7QS6 - chains A and B; structure by solution NMR.

[Chain A]
Molecule: Lipopolysaccharide export system protein LptA
From: Escherichia coli K-12
UniProt: P0ADV1 (LPTA_ECOLI); residue numbers follow UniProt; this construct covers 28-145
Chain sequence (118 residues; each row starts with the number of its first residue):
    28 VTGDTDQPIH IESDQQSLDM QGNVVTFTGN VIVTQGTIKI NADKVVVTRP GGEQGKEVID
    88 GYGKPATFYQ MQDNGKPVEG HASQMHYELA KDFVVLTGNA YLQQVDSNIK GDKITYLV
Curated features (UniProtKB/Swiss-Prot):
  - mutagenesis: Ile36 (I36D/E: No change in activity), Ile38 (I38D: Decrease in activity; I38E: No change in activity), Arg76 (R76D/E: No change in activity), Phe95 (F95A: No change in activity), Gly138 (G138R: Cannot complement E.coli lptA-depleted mutants. Exhibits lower thermal stability. Has a lower propensity to oligomerize)
What the authors report for this chain:
  - contacts within the chain: Gln34-Gln62, Thr32-Gln62, Gln62-Tyr114 (hydrogen bond)

[Chain B]
Molecule: Thanatin-like derivative
UniProt: P55788 (THAN_PODMA); residues 206-221 here correspond to UniProt positions 6-21 (UniProt number = residue number - 200)
Chain sequence (16 residues; each row starts with the number of its first residue):
   206 VPITYXNRAT XKCARY
Construct notes: engineered mutation Thr209 (Ile9 in P55788), Tyr221 (Met21 in P55788); modified residue (211, 214, 216, 219)
Modified positions: Val206 (1-[(2S)-3-methyl-1-oxidanylidene-butan-2-yl]guanidine; EU0); Pro207 (4-hydroxyproline; HYP); LE1 (3-sulfanyl-L-valine) at position 211, 4FO ((2R)-2,4-diaminobutanoic acid) at position 216; Ala214, Ala219 (2,4-diaminobutyric acid; DAB)
Cystine bridges: LE1_211-Cys218

[Chain A / chain B interface]
Residue-residue contacts (27):
  Gln34(A) with Val206(B)
  Pro35(A) with Val206(B)
  Ile36(A) with Val206(B); Pro207(B); Thr209(B)
  His37(A) with Thr209(B); LE1_211(B)
  Ile38(A) with Ile208(B); Thr209(B); Tyr210(B); LE1_211(B)
  Glu39(A) with LE1_211(B); Arg213(B)
  Ser40(A) with Arg213(B)
  Asp41(A) with Arg213(B); Ala214(B)
  Gln43(A) with Asn212(B)
  Leu45(A) with Tyr210(B); Tyr221(B)
  Val51(A) with Tyr221(B)
  Val52(A) with Tyr221(B)
  Phe54(A) with Tyr210(B)
  Val74(A) with Tyr221(B)
  Arg76(A) with Tyr221(B)
  Ile86(A) with Ile208(B)
  Leu116(A) with Val206(B); Ile208(B)
Other interface residues (no listed pair), chain A (21 interface residues in all): Thr32, Asn50, Gln62, Ala117

[Overview]
21 residues of chain A and 10 residues of chain B are in contact. UniProt lists 5 mutagenesis sites on chain
A. The paper reports contacts within the chain involving Gln62(A), Gln34(A) and Thr32(A) among others.
Here chain A is Lipopolysaccharide export system protein LptA (Escherichia coli K-12) and chain B is
Thanatin-like derivative. Entry 7QS6 (Solution structure of thanatin-like derivative 7 in complex with E.coli
LptA) was determined by solution NMR (same publication as 7ZAX, 7ZED and 8BSS).
